Entry 5CA1 (X-ray diffraction, 2.40 A resolution); this record covers chains C and D of the 6 polymer chains in the assembly.

# Chain C
Name: Tubulin alpha
Organism: Sus barbatus
Amino-acid sequence (450 residues; each row starts with the number of its first residue):
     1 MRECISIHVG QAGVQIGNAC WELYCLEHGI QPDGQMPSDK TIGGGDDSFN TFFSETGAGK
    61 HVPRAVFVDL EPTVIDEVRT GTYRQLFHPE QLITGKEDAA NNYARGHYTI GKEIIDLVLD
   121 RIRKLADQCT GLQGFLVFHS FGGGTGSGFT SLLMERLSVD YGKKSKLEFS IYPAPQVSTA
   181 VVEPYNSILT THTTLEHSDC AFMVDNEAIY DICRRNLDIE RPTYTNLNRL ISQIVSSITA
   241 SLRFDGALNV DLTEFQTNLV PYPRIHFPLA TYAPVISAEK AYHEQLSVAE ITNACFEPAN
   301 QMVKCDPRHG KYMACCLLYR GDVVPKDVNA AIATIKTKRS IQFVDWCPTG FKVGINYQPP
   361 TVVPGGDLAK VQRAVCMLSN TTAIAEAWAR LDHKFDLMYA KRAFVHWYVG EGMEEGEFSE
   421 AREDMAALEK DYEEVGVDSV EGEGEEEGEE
Not modelled in the structure: 441-450
Ion coordination: Ca2+: Asp39, Thr41, Gly44, Glu55
Small-molecule neighbours: GTP (guanosine-5'-triphosphate): Gly10, Gln11, Ala12, Gln15, Ile16, Asp69, Asp98, Ala99, Ala100, Asn101, Ser140, Gly142, Gly143, Gly144, Thr145, Gly146, Ile171, Pro173, Val177, Ser178, Glu183, Asn206, Tyr224, Leu227, Asn228, Ile231

# Chain D
Name: Tubulin beta-2 chain
Organism: Gallus gallus
UniProtKB: P32882 (TBB2_CHICK); numbering as in UniProt (aligned over 1-445)
Amino-acid sequence (445 residues; numbered 1 to 445; the number before each row is that of its first residue):
     1 MREIVHIQAG QCGNQIGAKF WEVISDEHGI DPTGSYHGDS DLQLERINVY YNEATGNKYV
    61 PRAILVDLEP GTMDSVRSGP FGQIFRPDNF VFGQSGAGNN WAKGHYTEGA ELVDSVLDVV
   121 RKESESCDCL QGFQLTHSLG GGTGSGMGTL LISKIREEYP DRIMNTFSVM PSPKVSDTVV
   181 EPYNATLSVH QLVENTDETY CIDNEALYDI CFRTLKLTTP TYGDLNHLVS ATMSGVTTCL
   241 RFPGQLNADL RKLAVNMVPF PRLHFFMPGF APLTSRGSQQ YRALTVPELT QQMFDSKNMM
   301 AACDPRHGRY LTVAAIFRGR MSMKEVDEQM LNVQNKNSSY FVEWIPNNVK TAVCDIPPRG
   361 LKMSATFIGN STAIQELFKR ISEQFTAMFR RKAFLHWYTG EGMDEMEFTE AESNMNDLVS
   421 EYQQYQDATA DEQGEFEEEG EEDEA
Not modelled in the structure: 274-283, 432-445
Small-molecule neighbours:
  - GDP (guanosine-5'-diphosphate): Gly10, Gln11, Cys12, Gln15, Ile16, Asn99, Ser138, Gly140, Gly141, Gly142, Thr143, Gly144, Ser145, Val169, Pro171, Val175, Ser176, Glu181, Asn204, Leu207, Tyr222, Leu225, Asn226
  - nocodazole (NZO): Tyr50, Gln134, Asn165, Phe167, Glu198, Tyr200, Val236, Thr237, Cys239, Leu240, Leu246, Leu250, Leu253, Met257, Ala314, Ala315, Ile316, Lys350, Thr351, Ala352, Ile368
UniProt features mapped onto this chain:
  - motif: Met1 to Ile4 (MREI motif)
  - binding site (GTP): Gln11, Glu69, Ser138, Gly142, Thr143, Gly144, Asn204, Asn226
  - binding site (Mg(2+)): Glu69
  - modified residue: Glu438 (5-glutamyl polyglutamate)

# Interface between chain C and chain D
Contacting residue pairs (61):
  Gln11(C) - Asn247(D)  hydrogen bond
  Glu71(C) - Asn247(D)
  Thr73(C) - Asn247(D)  hydrogen bond
  Val74(C) - Asn247(D)
  Lys96(C) - Asp128(D)  salt bridge
  Glu97(C) - Cys129(D)
  Glu97(C) - Arg162(D)  salt bridge
  Glu97(C) - Arg251(D)  salt bridge
  Asp98(C) - Arg2(D)  salt bridge
  Asp98(C) - Asp249(D)
  Asp98(C) - Lys252(D)  salt bridge
  Ala100(C) - Arg251(D)
  Ala100(C) - Lys252(D)
  Ala100(C) - Val255(D)
  Asn101(C) - Lys252(D)
  Asn101(C) - Asn256(D)  hydrogen bond
  Arg105(C) - Arg251(D)
  Pro175(C) - Asn347(D)
  Pro175(C) - Lys350(D)  hydrogen bond (backbone-side chain)
  Ser178(C) - Lys350(D)  hydrogen bond (backbone-side chain)
  Thr179(C) - Leu246(D)
  Thr179(C) - Asn256(D)
  Thr179(C) - Lys350(D)
  Thr179(C) - Thr351(D)
  Ala180(C) - Asn256(D)
  Ala180(C) - Lys350(D)
  Val181(C) - Asn256(D)  hydrogen bond (backbone-side chain)
  Val181(C) - Ile345(D)  hydrophobic
  Val181(C) - Pro346(D)
  Val181(C) - Asn347(D)
  Val182(C) - Asn256(D)
  Tyr210(C) - Asp327(D)
  Glu220(C) - Lys324(D)
  Arg221(C) - Met323(D)
  Arg221(C) - Asp327(D)  salt bridge
  Lys394(C) - Pro346(D)
  Lys394(C) - Asn347(D)  hydrogen bond
  Leu397(C) - Glu343(D)
  Leu397(C) - Trp344(D)
  Leu397(C) - Ala430(D)  hydrophobic
  Met398(C) - Trp344(D)  hydrogen bond (backbone-backbone)
  Met398(C) - Pro346(D)
  Lys401(C) - Phe260(D)
  Lys401(C) - Trp344(D)
  Lys401(C) - Ala428(D)
  Lys401(C) - Thr429(D)  hydrogen bond (side chain-backbone)
  Arg402(C) - Phe260(D)
  Ala403(C) - Pro259(D)
  Ala403(C) - Phe260(D)  hydrophobic
  Phe404(C) - Val255(D)
  Phe404(C) - Val258(D)
  Phe404(C) - Pro259(D)  hydrogen bond (backbone-backbone)
  Phe404(C) - Thr312(D)
  Phe404(C) - Ile345(D)  hydrophobic
  His406(C) - Val258(D)  hydrogen bond (side chain-backbone)
  His406(C) - Pro259(D)
  His406(C) - Phe260(D)
  His406(C) - Pro261(D)
  Trp407(C) - Ala254(D)
  Trp407(C) - Val255(D)
  Trp407(C) - Val258(D)  hydrogen bond (side chain-backbone)
Other interface residues (no listed pair), chain D (36 interface residues in all): Leu130, Asp197, Met257, Ser322, Asn348, Tyr425

# Summary
28 residues of chain C and 36 residues of chain D are in contact; the contacts include 12 hydrogen bonds and 6
salt bridges. Among the polar pairs are Lys96(C)-Asp128(D), Glu97(C)-Arg162(D) and Glu97(C)-Arg251(D). Bound
to chain C: GTP. Ligands of chain D: GDP and nocodazole.
Here chain C is Tubulin alpha (Sus barbatus) and chain D is Tubulin beta-2 chain (Gallus gallus). Entry 5CA1
(Crystal structure of T2R-TTL-Nocodazole complex) was determined by X-ray diffraction (same publication as
5C8Y, 5CA0 and 5CB4).
